PDB entry 6YUF | electron microscopy, 3.94 A resolution | chains C and X of the 6 polymer chains in the assembly

Chain C:
Name: Structural maintenance of chromosomes protein 3
From: Schizosaccharomyces pombe (strain 972 / ATCC 24843)
UniProt: O42649 (SMC3_SCHPO); residue numbers follow UniProt; this construct covers 1-1194
Chain sequence (1194 residues; row label = number of the first residue in the row):
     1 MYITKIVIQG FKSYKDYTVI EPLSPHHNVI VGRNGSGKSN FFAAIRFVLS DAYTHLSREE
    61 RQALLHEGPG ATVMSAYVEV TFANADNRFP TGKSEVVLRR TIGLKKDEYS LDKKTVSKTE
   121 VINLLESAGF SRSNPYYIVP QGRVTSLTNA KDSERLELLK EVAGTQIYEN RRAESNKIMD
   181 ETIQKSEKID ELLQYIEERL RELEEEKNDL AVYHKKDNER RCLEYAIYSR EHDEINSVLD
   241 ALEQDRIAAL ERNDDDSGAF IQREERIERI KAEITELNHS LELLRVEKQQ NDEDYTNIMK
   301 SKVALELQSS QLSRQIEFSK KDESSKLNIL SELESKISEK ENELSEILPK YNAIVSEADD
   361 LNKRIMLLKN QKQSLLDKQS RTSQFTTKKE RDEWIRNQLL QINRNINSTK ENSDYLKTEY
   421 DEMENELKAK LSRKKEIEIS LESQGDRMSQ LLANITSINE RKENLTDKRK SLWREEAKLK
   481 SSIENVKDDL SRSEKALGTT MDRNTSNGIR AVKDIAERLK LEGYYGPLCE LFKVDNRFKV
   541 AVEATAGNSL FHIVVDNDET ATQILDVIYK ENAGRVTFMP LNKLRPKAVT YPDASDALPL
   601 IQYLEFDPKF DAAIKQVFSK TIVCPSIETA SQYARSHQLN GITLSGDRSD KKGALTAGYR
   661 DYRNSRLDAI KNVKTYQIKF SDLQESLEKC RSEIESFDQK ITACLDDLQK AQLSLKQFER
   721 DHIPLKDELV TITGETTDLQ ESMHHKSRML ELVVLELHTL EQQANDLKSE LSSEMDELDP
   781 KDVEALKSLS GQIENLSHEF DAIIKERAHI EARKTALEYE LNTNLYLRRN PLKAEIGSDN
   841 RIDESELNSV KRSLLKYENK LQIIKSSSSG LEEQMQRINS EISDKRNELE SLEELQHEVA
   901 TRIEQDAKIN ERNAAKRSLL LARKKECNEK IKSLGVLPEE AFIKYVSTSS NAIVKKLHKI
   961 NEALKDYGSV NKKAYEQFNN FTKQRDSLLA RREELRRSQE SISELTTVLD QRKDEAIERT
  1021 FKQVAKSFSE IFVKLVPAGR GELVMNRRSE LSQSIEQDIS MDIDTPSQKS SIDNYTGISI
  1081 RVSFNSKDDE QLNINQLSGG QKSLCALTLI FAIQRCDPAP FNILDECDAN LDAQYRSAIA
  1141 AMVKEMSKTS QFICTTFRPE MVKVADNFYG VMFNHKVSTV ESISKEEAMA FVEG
Not modelled in the structure: 1, 241-948, 1050-1077, 1194
Ligand contacts:
  - ADP / beryllium trifluoride, molecule 1: Lys-12, Ser-13, Arg-33, Asn-34, Gly-35, Ser-36, Gly-37, Lys-38, Ser-39, Asn-40, Ala-63, Leu-65, His-66, Glu-67, Gln-141, Asp-1125, Glu-1126
  - ADP / beryllium trifluoride, molecule 2: Glu-1090, Leu-1092, Gln-1096, Leu-1097, Ser-1098, Gly-1099
From the paper describing this entry:
  - mutagenesis - K105Q/K106Q: decreased binding to DNA gripping

Chain X:
Molecule: 32-nt DNA strand
Sequence (32 nucleotides; numbered 1 to 32; the number before each row is that of its first residue):
     1 CAGCACGACG TTGTAAAACG ATTGAGACAC AC

How chain C and chain X interact:
Pairs across the interface (5; chain C residue first):
  Leu-56(C) / DA17(X)  phosphate contact
  Ser-57(C) / DA17(X)  phosphate contact
  Asp-107(C) / DA18(X)  phosphate contact
  Lys-118(C) / DA18(X)  salt bridge to the phosphate
  Thr-119(C) / DC19(X)  phosphate contact
Other interface residues (no listed pair), chain C (7 interface residues in all): Thr-54, Ser-117
Other interface residues (no listed pair), chain X (4 interface residues in all): DA16

Overview:
Chain C and chain X form an interface of 7 and 4 residues respectively, with 1 salt bridge. The salt-bridged
pair is Lys-118(C)/DA18(X). Ligands of chain C: ADP / beryllium trifluoride. From the paper: K105Q/K106Q of
chain C reduce binding to DNA gripping.
Here chain C is Structural maintenance of chromosomes protein 3 (Schizosaccharomyces pombe (strain 972 / ATCC
24843)) and chain X is a 32-nt DNA strand. Entry 6YUF (Cohesin complex with loader gripping DNA) was
determined by electron microscopy.
